8RKV - chains 3 and S of the 10 polymer chains in the assembly; structure by electron microscopy, 3.11 A resolution.

[Chain 3]
Molecule: Target strand - LE
Sequence (133 nucleotides; row label = number of the first residue in the row):
     1 AATTAAATAG TCACAATGAC ATTAATCTGT CACCGACGAC AGATAATTTG TCACTGTACA
    61 CTACGCCTTT TGTGGAGATG TCTAATATCT ACGTTTTAAC AGTGGCCTTA TTAAATGACT
   121 TCTCAACCTT CAC
Not modelled in the structure: 1-35, 82-133

[Chain S]
Name: TnsB
Organism: Scytonema hofmannii
UniProt: A0A979HMQ2 (A0A979HMQ2_9CYAN); residue numbers follow UniProt; this construct covers 2-584
Sequence (584 residues; row label = number of the first residue in the row):
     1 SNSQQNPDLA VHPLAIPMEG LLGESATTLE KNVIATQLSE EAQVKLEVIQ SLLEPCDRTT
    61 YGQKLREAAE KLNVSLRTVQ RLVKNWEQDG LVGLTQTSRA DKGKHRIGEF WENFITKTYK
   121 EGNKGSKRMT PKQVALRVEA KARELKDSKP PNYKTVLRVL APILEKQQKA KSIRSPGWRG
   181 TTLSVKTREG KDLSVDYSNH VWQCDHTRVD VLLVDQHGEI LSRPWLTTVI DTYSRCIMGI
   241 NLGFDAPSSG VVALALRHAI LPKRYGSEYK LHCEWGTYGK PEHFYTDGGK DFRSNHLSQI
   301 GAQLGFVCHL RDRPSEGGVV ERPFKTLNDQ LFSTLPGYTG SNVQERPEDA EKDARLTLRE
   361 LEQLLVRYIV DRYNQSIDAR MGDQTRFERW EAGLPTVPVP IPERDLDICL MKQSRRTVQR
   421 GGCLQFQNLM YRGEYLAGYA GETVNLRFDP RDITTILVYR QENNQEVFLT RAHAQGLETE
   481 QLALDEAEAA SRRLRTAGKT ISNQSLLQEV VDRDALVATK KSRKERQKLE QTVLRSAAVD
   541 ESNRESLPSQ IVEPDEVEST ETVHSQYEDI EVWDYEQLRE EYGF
Not modelled in the structure: 1-30, 513-524, 543-584
Sequence notes: expression tag (1)
Metal / ion sites: Mg2+: Asp-205, Asp-287 (shared with 1 residue of chain 7)

[Interface between chain 3 and chain S]
Residue-residue contacts (28):
  DT55(3) / Arg-174(S)  base contact
  DG56(3) / Arg-174(S)  hydrogen bond to the base
  DT57(3) / Ser-172(S)  hydrogen bond to the phosphate
  DT57(3) / Arg-174(S)  base contact
  DA58(3) / Arg-322(S)  base contact
  DA58(3) / Lys-325(S)  sugar contact
  DC59(3) / Glu-321(S)  sugar contact
  DC59(3) / Arg-322(S)  base contact
  DC59(3) / Phe-324(S)  phosphate contact
  DC59(3) / Lys-325(S)  sugar contact
  DC59(3) / Asn-328(S)  hydrogen bond to the phosphate
  DC59(3) / Ser-341(S)  hydrogen bond to the phosphate
  DA60(3) / Thr-207(S)  hydrogen bond to the phosphate
  DA60(3) / Pro-314(S)  base contact
  DA60(3) / Ser-315(S)  hydrogen bond to the base
  DA60(3) / Glu-321(S)  base contact
  DC61(3) / Thr-207(S)  base contact
  DC61(3) / Arg-208(S)  hydrogen bond to the base
  DC61(3) / Trp-225(S)  phosphate contact
  DC61(3) / Ser-341(S)  base contact
  DA63(3) / Arg-223(S)  salt bridge to the phosphate
  DA63(3) / Val-343(S)  base contact
  DA63(3) / Arg-346(S)  base contact
  DC64(3) / Ser-222(S)  hydrogen bond to the phosphate
  DC64(3) / Arg-223(S)  salt bridge to the phosphate
  DC64(3) / Arg-346(S)  phosphate contact
  DC64(3) / Glu-351(S)  base contact
  DG65(3) / Arg-526(S)  salt bridge to the phosphate
Also at the interface, not in a pair above, chain S (24 interface residues in all): His-206, Asp-210, Leu-212, Asp-287, Thr-339

[Summary]
The interface between chain 3 and chain S involves 10 residues on one side and 24 on the other; the contacts
include 8 hydrogen bonds and 3 salt bridges. Among the polar pairs are DG56(3)/Arg-174(S), DA60(3)/Ser-315(S)
and DC61(3)/Arg-208(S). Asp-205(S) and Asp-287(S) form the Mg2+ site.
Here chain 3 is Target strand - LE and chain S is TnsB (Scytonema hofmannii). Entry 8RKV (Conformational
Landscape of the Type V-K CRISPR-associated TransposonIntegration Assembly CAST V-K TnsB domain
local-refinement map) was determined by electron microscopy, deposited together with 8RDU, 8RKT, 8RKU, 8AXA
and 8AXB.
